Entry 8WID (electron microscopy, 3.50 A resolution); this record covers chains a and j of the 23 polymer chains in the assembly.

[Chain a]
Molecule: 16S rRNA
Organism: Mycolicibacterium smegmatis MC2 155
Sequence (1516 nucleotides; numbered 7 to 1522; the number before each row is that of its first residue):
     7 UUUGGAGAGUUUGAUCCUGGCUCAGGACGAACGCUGGCGGCGUGCUUAAC
    57 ACAUGCAAGUCGAACGGAAAGGCCCUUUCGGGGGUACUCGAGUGGCGAAC
   107 GGGUGAGUAACACGUGGGUGAUCUGCCCUGCACUUUGGGAUAAGCCUGGG
   157 AAACUGGGUCUAAUACCGAAUACACCCUGCUGGUCGCAUGGCCUGGUAGG
   207 GGAAAGCUUUUGCGGUGUGGGAUGGGCCCGCGGCCUAUCAGCUUGUUGGU
   257 GGGGUGAUGGCCUACCAAGGCGACGACGGGUAGCCGGCCUGAGAGGGUGA
   307 CCGGCCACACUGGGACUGAGAUACGGCCCAGACUCCUACGGGAGGCAGCA
   357 GUGGGGAAUAUUGCACAAUGGGCGCAAGCCUGAUGCAGCGACGCCGCGUG
   407 AGGGAUGACGGCCUUCGGGUUGUAAACCUCUUUCAGCACAGACGAAGCGC
   457 AAGUGACGGUAUGUGCAGAAGAAGGACCGGCCAACUACGUGCCAGCAGCC
   507 GCGGUAAUACGUAGGGUCCGAGCGUUGUCCGGAAUUACUGGGCGUAAAGA
   557 GCUCGUAGGUGGUUUGUCGCGUUGUUCGUGAAAACUCACAGCUUAACUGU
   607 GGGCGUGCGGGCGAUACGGGCAGACUAGAGUACUGCAGGGGAGACUGGAA
   657 UUCCUGGUGUAGCGGUGGAAUGCGCAGAUAUCAGGAGGAACACCGGUGGC
   707 GAAGGCGGGUCUCUGGGCAGUAACUGACGCUGAGGAGCGAAAGCGUGGGG
   757 AGCGAACAGGAUUAGAUACCCUGGUAGUCCACGCCGUAAACGGUGGGUAC
   807 UAGGUGUGGGUUUCCUUCCUUGGGAUCCGUGCCGUAGCUAACGCAUUAAG
   857 UACCCCGCCUGGGGAGUACGGCCGCAAGGCUAAAACUCAAAGGAAUUGAC
   907 GGGGGCCCGCACAAGCGGCGGAGCAUGUGGAUUAAUUCGAUGCAACGCGA
   957 AGAACCUUACCUGGGUUUGACAUGCACAGGACGCCGGCAGAGAUGUCGGU
  1007 UCCCUUGUGGCCUGUGUGCAGGUGGUGCAUGGCUGUCGUCAGCUCGUGUC
  1057 GUGAGAUGUUGGGUUAAGUCCCGCAACGAGCGCAACCCUUGUCUCAUGUU
  1107 GCCAGCACGUUAUGGUGGGGACUCGUGAGAGACUGCCGGGGUCAACUCGG
  1157 AGGAAGGUGGGGAUGACGUCAAGUCAUCAUGCCCCUUAUGUCCAGGGCUU
  1207 CACACAUGCUACAAUGGCCGGUACAAAGGGCUGCGAUGCCGUGAGGUGGA
  1257 GCGAAUCCUUUCAAAGCCGGUCUCAGUUCGGAUCGGGGUCUGCAACUCGA
  1307 CCCCGUGAAGUCGGAGUCGCUAGUAAUCGCAGAUCAGCAACGCUGCGGUG
  1357 AAUACGUUCCCGGGCCUUGUACACACCGCCCGUCACGUCAUGAAAGUCGG
  1407 UAACACCCGAAGCCGGUGGCCUAACCCUUGUGGAGGGAGCCGUCGAAGGU
  1457 GGGAUCGGCGAUUGGGACGAAGUCGUAACAAGGUAGCCGUACCGGAAGGU
  1507 GCGGCUGGAUCACCUC
Unresolved in the structure: 7

[Chain j]
Molecule: 30S ribosomal protein S9
Organism: Mycolicibacterium smegmatis MC2 155
UniProt: A0QSP9 (RS9_MYCS2); numbering as in UniProt (aligned over 1-150)
Chain sequence (150 residues; numbered 1 to 150; the number before each row is that of its first residue):
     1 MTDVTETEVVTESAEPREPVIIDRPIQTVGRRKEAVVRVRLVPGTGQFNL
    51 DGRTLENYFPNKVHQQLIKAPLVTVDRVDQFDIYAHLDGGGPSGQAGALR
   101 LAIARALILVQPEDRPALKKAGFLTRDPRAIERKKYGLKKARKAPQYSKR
Unresolved in the structure: 1-24

[How chain a and chain j interact]
Contacting residue pairs (105):
  G924(a) with Gln146(j), base contact
  C925(a) with Gln146(j), hydrogen bond to the sugar
  G948(a) with Tyr147(j), sugar contact
  C949(a) with Tyr147(j), hydrogen bond to the sugar
  C952(a) with Ser148(j), base contact; Arg150(j), base contact
  G1097(a) with Arg126(j), hydrogen bond to the phosphate; Pro128(j), sugar contact
  U1098(a) with Arg31(j), salt bridge to the phosphate; Arg126(j), salt bridge to the phosphate
  C1099(a) with Arg31(j), salt bridge to the phosphate; Arg105(j), salt bridge to the phosphate
  C1108(a) with Arg38(j), hydrogen bond to the sugar
  C1109(a) with Arg38(j), salt bridge to the phosphate
  A1110(a) with Gln27(j), hydrogen bond to the sugar; Arg40(j), hydrogen bond to the phosphate; His86(j), salt bridge to the phosphate
  A1127(a) with Gln27(j), sugar contact
  C1128(a) with Gln27(j), sugar contact; Val29(j), sugar contact; Arg38(j), hydrogen bond to the base
  U1129(a) with Val29(j), phosphate contact; Arg31(j), hydrogen bond to the phosphate; Val36(j), sugar contact; Arg38(j), sugar contact
  C1130(a) with Arg31(j), salt bridge to the phosphate
  G1158(a) with Lys119(j), salt bridge to the phosphate; Lys120(j), salt bridge to the phosphate
  G1159(a) with Arg115(j), salt bridge to the phosphate; Lys119(j), hydrogen bond to the base
  A1160(a) with Arg115(j), salt bridge to the phosphate; Leu124(j), sugar contact; Thr125(j), phosphate contact
  A1161(a) with Thr125(j), hydrogen bond to the phosphate
  G1167(a) with Glu132(j), sugar contact; Lys135(j), hydrogen bond to the sugar
  G1168(a) with Arg133(j), hydrogen bond to the sugar; Lys135(j), salt bridge to the phosphate
  A1169(a) with Tyr136(j), phosphate contact
  C1211(a) with Arg150(j), sugar contact
  A1212(a) with Ser148(j), hydrogen bond to the phosphate; Arg150(j), salt bridge to the phosphate
  U1213(a) with Gln146(j), hydrogen bond to the phosphate; Ser148(j), phosphate contact
  G1214(a) with Lys139(j), salt bridge to the phosphate; Pro145(j), phosphate contact; Gln146(j), hydrogen bond to the phosphate
  A1229(a) with Arg53(j), sugar contact
  C1230(a) with Gly90(j), hydrogen bond to the sugar; Gly91(j), sugar contact; Pro92(j), base contact; Gln95(j), hydrogen bond to the sugar
  A1231(a) with Asp88(j), phosphate contact; Gly89(j), hydrogen bond to the phosphate; Gly90(j), sugar contact
  A1232(a) with Glu34(j), sugar contact
  U1323(a) with Lys149(j), phosphate contact
  C1324(a) with Gln146(j), sugar contact; Tyr147(j), sugar contact; Lys149(j), salt bridge to the phosphate
  G1325(a) with Lys143(j), sugar contact; Ala144(j), hydrogen bond to the sugar
  C1326(a) with Arg142(j), sugar contact
  U1327(a) with Arg142(j), salt bridge to the phosphate
  A1328(a) with Arg142(j), salt bridge to the phosphate
  G1329(a) with Arg32(j), hydrogen bond to the base; Lys33(j), base contact; Arg129(j), base contact; Ala130(j), sugar contact
  U1330(a) with Ala130(j), phosphate contact; Ile131(j), phosphate contact; Glu132(j), hydrogen bond to the phosphate; Arg142(j), phosphate contact
  A1331(a) with Lys140(j), salt bridge to the phosphate; Ala141(j), phosphate contact; Arg142(j), hydrogen bond to the phosphate; Lys143(j), hydrogen bond to the phosphate
  A1332(a) with Lys140(j), salt bridge to the phosphate; Lys143(j), phosphate contact
  U1333(a) with Lys140(j), hydrogen bond to the base
  C1349(a) with Lys139(j), salt bridge to the phosphate
  U1350(a) with Lys134(j), salt bridge to the phosphate; Tyr136(j), phosphate contact; Gly137(j), hydrogen bond to the phosphate; Leu138(j), phosphate contact
  G1351(a) with Arg133(j), salt bridge to the phosphate; Lys134(j), salt bridge to the phosphate; Lys135(j), phosphate contact; Tyr136(j), hydrogen bond to the phosphate
  C1352(a) with Arg133(j), phosphate contact; Lys134(j), hydrogen bond to the phosphate
  G1353(a) with Glu34(j), phosphate contact; Ile131(j), phosphate contact
  G1354(a) with Lys33(j), phosphate contact; Glu34(j), phosphate contact; Gly90(j), phosphate contact; Gly91(j), hydrogen bond to the phosphate; Ile131(j), phosphate contact
  U1355(a) with Lys33(j), salt bridge to the phosphate; Gly91(j), phosphate contact; Pro92(j), phosphate contact; Ser93(j), hydrogen bond to the phosphate; Gly94(j), hydrogen bond to the phosphate
  G1356(a) with Lys33(j), hydrogen bond to the base; Ser93(j), hydrogen bond to the phosphate
Interface residues without a listed pair, chain a (54 interface residues in all): A950, G1111, A1157, G1165, C1273
Interface residues without a listed pair, chain j (53 interface residues in all): Tyr58, Pro60, His64, Leu87

[Summary]
54 residues of chain a face 53 of chain j across their interface; the contacts include 32 hydrogen bonds and
24 salt bridges. Among the polar pairs are C1128(a)-Arg38(j), G1159(a)-Lys119(j) and G1329(a)-Arg32(j).
Chain a is 16S rRNA and chain j is 30S ribosomal protein S9, both from Mycolicibacterium smegmatis MC2 155;
the structure, Cryo- EM structure of Mycobacterium smegmatis 30S ribosomal subunit (body 2) of 70S ribosome,
E- tRNA ..., was determined by electron microscopy (same publication as 8WHX, 8WHY, 8WI7, 8WI8, 8WI9, 8WIB,
8WIC and 8WIF).
